8UTO - chains I and S of the 7 polymer chains in the assembly; structure by electron microscopy, 3.20 A resolution.

== Chain I ==
Protein: Tubulin beta-2B chain
Source organism: Sus scrofa
UniProtKB: A0A287AGU7 (A0A287AGU7_PIG); numbering as in UniProt (aligned over 1-445)
Sequence (445 residues; each row starts with the number of its first residue):
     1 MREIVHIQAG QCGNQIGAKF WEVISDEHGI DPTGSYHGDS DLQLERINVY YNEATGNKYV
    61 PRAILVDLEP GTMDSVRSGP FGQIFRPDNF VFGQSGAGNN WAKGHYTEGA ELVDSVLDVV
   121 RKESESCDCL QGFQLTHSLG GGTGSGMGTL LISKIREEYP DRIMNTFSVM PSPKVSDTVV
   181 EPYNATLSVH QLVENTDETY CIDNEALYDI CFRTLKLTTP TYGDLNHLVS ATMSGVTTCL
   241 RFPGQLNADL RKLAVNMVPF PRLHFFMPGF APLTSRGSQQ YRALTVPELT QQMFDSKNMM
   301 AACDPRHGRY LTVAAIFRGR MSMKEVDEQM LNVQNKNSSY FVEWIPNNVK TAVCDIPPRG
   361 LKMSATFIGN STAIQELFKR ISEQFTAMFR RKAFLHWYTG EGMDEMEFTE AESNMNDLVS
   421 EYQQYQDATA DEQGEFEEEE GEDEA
Disordered / not traced: 434-445
Residues lining bound ligands:
  - GDP (guanosine-5'-diphosphate): Gly10, Gln11, Cys12, Gln15, Ile16, Ser138, Gly141, Gly142, Thr143, Gly144, Asp177, Glu181, Asn204, Tyr222, Leu225, Asn226
  - GTP (guanosine-5'-triphosphate): Gln245, Leu246, Lys252
  - taxol (TA1): Glu22, Val23, Asp26, Glu27, Leu215, Leu217, Asp224, His227, Leu228, Ala231, Ser234, Phe270, Pro272, Leu273, Thr274, Arg276, Gln279, Pro358, Arg359, Gly360, Leu361

== Chain S ==
Protein: Tubulin alpha-1B chain
Source organism: Sus scrofa
UniProtKB: Q2XVP4 (TBA1B_PIG); numbering as in UniProt (aligned over 1-451)
Sequence (451 residues; each row starts with the number of its first residue):
     1 MRECISIHVG QAGVQIGNAC WELYCLEHGI QPDGQMPSDK TIGGGDDSFN TFFSETGAGK
    61 HVPRAVFVDL EPTVIDEVRT GTYRQLFHPE QLITGKEDAA NNYARGHYTI GKEIIDLVLD
   121 RIRKLADQCT GLQGFLVFHS FGGGTGSGFT SLLMERLSVD YGKKSKLEFS IYPAPQVSTA
   181 VVEPYNSILT THTTLEHSDC AFMVDNEAIY DICRRNLDIE RPTYTNLNRL ISQIVSSITA
   241 SLRFDGALNV DLTEFQTNLV PYPRIHFPLA TYAPVISAEK AYHEQLSVAE ITNACFEPAN
   301 QMVKCDPRHG KYMACCLLYR GDVVPKDVNA AIATIKTKRS IQFVDWCPTG FKVGINYQPP
   361 TVVPGGDLAK VQRAVCMLSN TTAIAEAWAR LDHKFDLMYA KRAFVHWYVG EGMEEGEFSE
   421 AREDMAALEK DYEEVGVDSV EGEGEEEGEE Y
Ion coordination: Mg2+: Glu71 (together with GTP)
Residues lining bound ligands: GTP (guanosine-5'-triphosphate): Gly10, Gln11, Ala12, Gln15, Asp69, Glu71, Asp98, Ala99, Ala100, Asn101, Ser140, Gly143, Gly144, Thr145, Gly146, Ile171, Thr179, Glu183, Asn206, Tyr224, Leu227, Asn228, Ile231
UniProt features mapped onto this chain:
  - motif: Met1 to Cys4 (MREC motif)
  - active site: Glu254
  - binding site (GTP): Gly10, Gln11, Ala12, Gln15, Glu71, Ala99, Ser140, Gly143, Gly144, Thr145, Gly146, Thr179, Glu183, Asn206, Tyr224, Asn228, Leu252
  - binding site (Mg(2+)): Glu71
  - site: Tyr451 (Involved in polymerization)
  - modified residue: Lys40 (N6,N6,N6-trimethyllysine), Ser48 (Phosphoserine), Ser232 (Phosphoserine), Tyr282 (3'-nitrotyrosine), Arg339 (Omega-N-methylarginine), Ser439 (Phosphoserine), Glu443 (5-glutamyl polyglutamate), Glu445 (5-glutamyl polyglutamate), Tyr451 (3'-nitrotyrosine)
  - cross-link (Glycyl lysine isopeptide (Lys-Gly)): Lys326 (interchain with G-Cter in ubiquitin), Lys370 (interchain with G-Cter in ubiquitin)

== How chain I and chain S interact ==
Pairs across the interface - 51 pairs, chain I then chain S:
  Gln11(I) - Ala247(S)  hydrogen bond (side chain-backbone)
  Gln11(I) - Leu248(S)
  Glu69(I) - Arg2(S)
  Glu69(I) - Asp251(S)
  Ser75(I) - Asp245(S)
  Gly98(I) - Glu254(S)
  Gly98(I) - Thr257(S)  hydrogen bond (backbone-side chain)
  Asn99(I) - Glu254(S)
  Asn99(I) - Lys352(S)
  Val175(I) - Asn329(S)
  Ser176(I) - Lys336(S)
  Asp177(I) - Asn329(S)
  Asp177(I) - Phe351(S)
  Asp177(I) - Lys352(S)
  Asp177(I) - Val353(S)  hydrogen bond (backbone-backbone)
  Thr178(I) - Phe351(S)
  Thr178(I) - Lys352(S)
  Val179(I) - Asn258(S)  hydrogen bond (backbone-side chain)
  Val179(I) - Cys347(S)  hydrophobic
  Val179(I) - Thr349(S)  hydrogen bond (backbone-side chain)
  Val179(I) - Gly350(S)
  Val179(I) - Phe351(S)
  Tyr208(I) - Pro325(S)
  Tyr208(I) - Asn329(S)
  Phe212(I) - Lys326(S)
  Tyr222(I) - Leu248(S)
  Tyr222(I) - Pro325(S)  hydrophobic
  Gln384(I) - Pro348(S)
  Ala387(I) - Trp346(S)
  Met388(I) - Trp346(S)
  Met388(I) - Pro348(S)
  Arg390(I) - Glu441(S)
  Arg390(I) - Gly442(S)  hydrogen bond (side chain-backbone)
  Arg390(I) - Glu443(S)
  Arg391(I) - Tyr262(S)  hydrogen bond (backbone-side chain)
  Arg391(I) - Trp346(S)
  Arg391(I) - Glu434(S)
  Arg391(I) - Val435(S)
  Arg391(I) - Val437(S)  hydrogen bond (side chain-backbone)
  Arg391(I) - Ser439(S)
  Lys392(I) - Tyr262(S)  hydrogen bond (backbone-side chain)
  Ala393(I) - Pro261(S)
  Ala393(I) - Trp346(S)  hydrophobic
  Phe394(I) - Thr257(S)
  Phe394(I) - Asn258(S)
  Phe394(I) - Val260(S)
  Phe394(I) - Pro261(S)  hydrophobic
  His396(I) - Val260(S)
  His396(I) - Pro261(S)  hydrogen bond (side chain-backbone)
  Trp397(I) - Gln256(S)  hydrogen bond (side chain-backbone)
  Trp397(I) - Val260(S)  hydrogen bond (side chain-backbone)
Other interface residues (no listed pair), chain I (29 interface residues in all): Pro173, Lys174, Val180, Pro182, Thr218, Pro220
Other interface residues (no listed pair), chain S (36 interface residues in all): Asn249, Thr253, Pro263, Asp345, Asp438

== In short ==
Chain I and chain S form an interface of 29 and 36 residues respectively, with 12 hydrogen bonds. Among the
polar pairs are Gln11(I)-Ala247(S), Gly98(I)-Thr257(S) and Val179(I)-Asn258(S). Ligands of chain I: GTP, GDP
and taxol. Chain S binds GTP.
Here chain I is Tubulin beta-2B chain and chain S is Tubulin alpha-1B chain, both from Sus scrofa. Entry 8UTO
(KIF1A[1-393] AMP-PNP bound two-heads-bound state in complex with a microtubule - class T2L1) was determined
by electron microscopy (same publication as 8UTN, 8UTP, 8UTQ, 8UTR, 8UTS, 8UTT and 4 further entries).
